4WC3 - chains A and B; structure by X-ray diffraction, 3.10 A resolution.

== Chain A ==
Name: Poly A polymerase
From: Aquifex aeolicus
UniProt: O66728 (O66728_AQUAE); residues 2-383 here correspond to UniProt positions 443-824 (UniProt number = residue number + 441)
Amino-acid sequence (396 residues; row label = number of the first residue in the row):
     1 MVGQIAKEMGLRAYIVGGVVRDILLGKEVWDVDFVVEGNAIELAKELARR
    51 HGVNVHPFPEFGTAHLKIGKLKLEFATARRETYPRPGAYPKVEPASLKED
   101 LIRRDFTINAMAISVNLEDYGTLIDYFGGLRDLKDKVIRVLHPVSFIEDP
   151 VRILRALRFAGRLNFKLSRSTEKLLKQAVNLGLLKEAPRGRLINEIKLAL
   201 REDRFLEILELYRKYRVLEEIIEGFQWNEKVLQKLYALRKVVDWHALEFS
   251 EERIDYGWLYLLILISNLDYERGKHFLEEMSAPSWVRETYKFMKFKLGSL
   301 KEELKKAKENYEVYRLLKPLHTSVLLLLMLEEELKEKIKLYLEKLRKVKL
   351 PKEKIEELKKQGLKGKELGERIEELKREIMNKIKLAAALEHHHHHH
Unresolved in the structure: 83-92, 361-364, 382-396
Construct notes: expression tag (1, 384-396)
Swiss-Prot annotation at these positions:
  - binding site (ATP): Gly18 to Arg21, Arg104, Asp105, Asn109, Asp149 to Arg158, Arg162, Arg191
  - binding site (Mg(2+)): Asp31, Asp33

== Chain B ==
Molecule: 76-nt RNA strand
Sequence (76 nucleotides; row label = number of the first residue in the row):
     1 GGCCAGGUAGCUCAGUUGGUAGAGCACUGGACUGAAAAUCCAGGUGUCGG
    51 CGGUUCGAUUCCGCCCCUGGCCACCA

== Chain A / chain B interface ==
Contacting residue pairs (36):
  Arg21(A) - A76(B)  phosphate contact
  Asp33(A) - C75(B)  hydrogen bond to the sugar
  Phe61(A) - C74(B)  base contact
  Lys72(A) - G1(B)  salt bridge to the phosphate
  Glu74(A) - C75(B)  hydrogen bond to the sugar
  Arg79(A) - C75(B)  base contact
  Thr82(A) - C75(B)  base contact
  Arg103(A) - C75(B)  hydrogen bond to the base
  Arg103(A) - A76(B)  base contact
  Arg104(A) - C75(B)  hydrogen bond to the base
  Arg104(A) - A76(B)  hydrogen bond to the sugar
  Asp105(A) - A76(B)  hydrogen bond to the base
  Asn109(A) - A76(B)  phosphate contact
  Asp149(A) - A76(B)  hydrogen bond to the base
  Arg152(A) - A76(B)  hydrogen bond to the base
  Arg155(A) - A76(B)  sugar contact
  Gly190(A) - A73(B)  phosphate contact
  Arg191(A) - A73(B)  phosphate contact
  Arg191(A) - C74(B)  salt bridge to the phosphate
  Arg191(A) - A76(B)  base contact
  Asn194(A) - A73(B)  hydrogen bond to the sugar
  Lys197(A) - G2(B)  hydrogen bond to the sugar
  Arg201(A) - G2(B)  sugar contact
  Ser281(A) - G2(B)  sugar contact
  Ser281(A) - C3(B)  sugar contact
  Ala282(A) - C3(B)  phosphate contact
  Ser284(A) - C4(B)  hydrogen bond to the phosphate
  Ser284(A) - A5(B)  phosphate contact
  Lys318(A) - G18(B)  hydrogen bond to the base
  His321(A) - C62(B)  sugar contact
  Gly365(A) - G19(B)  base contact
  Lys366(A) - G19(B)  base contact
  Leu368(A) - C56(B)  base contact
  Gly369(A) - G19(B)  hydrogen bond to the base
  Gly369(A) - C56(B)  base contact
  Ile372(A) - C56(B)  base contact
Interface residues without a listed pair, chain A (37 interface residues in all): Gly18, Phe58, Pro283, Trp285, Arg287, Lys349, Lys359, Lys376
Interface residues without a listed pair, chain B (17 interface residues in all): U20, A58, G63, C72

== In short ==
37 residues of chain A and 17 residues of chain B are in contact; the contacts include 13 hydrogen bonds and 2
salt bridges. Polar pairs include Arg103(A)-C75(B), Arg104(A)-C75(B) and Asp105(A)-A76(B). UniProt lists 19
ATP-binding residues and Mg2+-binding residues Asp31(A) and Asp33(A) on chain A.
Chain A is Poly A polymerase (Aquifex aeolicus) and chain B is a 76-nt RNA strand; the structure, Structure of
tRNA-processing enzyme complex 1, was determined by X-ray diffraction, deposited together with 4WC2, 4WC4,
4WC5, 4WC6, 4WC7, 4X0A and 4X0B.
